7XYG - chains J and B of the 11 polymer chains in the assembly; structure by electron microscopy, 4.20 A resolution (low resolution: residue-level contacts below are approximate; hydrogen-bond / salt-bridge calls are withheld).

== Chain J ==
Molecule: 167-nt DNA strand
Sequence (167 nucleotides; numbered -9 to 157; the number before each row is that of its first residue; numbers below 1 keep their minus sign (DA-9 is residue -9)):
    -9 ATCTACATGC ACAGGATGTA TATATCTGAC ACGTGCCTGG AGACTAGGGA GTAATCCCCT
    51 TGGCGGTTAA AACGCGGGGG ACAGCGCGTA CGTGCGTTTA AGCGGTGCTA GAGCTGTCTA
   111 CGACCAATTG AGCGGCCTCG GCACCGGGAT TCTCCAGGGC GGCCGAT
Not modelled in the structure: -9 to 0, 147-157

== Chain B ==
Name: Histone H4
From: Drosophila melanogaster
Reference sequence: P84040 (H4_DROME); residues 0-102 here correspond to UniProt positions 1-103 (UniProt number = residue number + 1)
Amino-acid sequence (103 residues; row label = number of the first residue in the row; numbering starts at 0):
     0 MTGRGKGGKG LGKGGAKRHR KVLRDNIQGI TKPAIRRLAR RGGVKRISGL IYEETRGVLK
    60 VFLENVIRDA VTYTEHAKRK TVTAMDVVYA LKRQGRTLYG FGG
Not modelled in the structure: 0-21
Swiss-Prot annotation at these positions:
  - DNA-binding region: Lys16 to Lys20
  - modified residue: Lys5 (N6-acetyl-N6-methyllysine), Lys12 (N6-acetyl-N6-methyllysine), Lys31 (N6-succinyllysine), Lys77 (N6-succinyllysine), Lys79 (N6-succinyllysine), Thr80 (Phosphothreonine), Thr82 (Phosphothreonine), Lys91 (N6-succinyllysine)

== Interface between chain J and chain B ==
Pairs across the interface (14; chain J residue first):
  DA80(J) - Arg45(B)
  DA80(J) - Ile46(B)
  DA80(J) - Ser47(B)
  DA80(J) - Gly48(B)
  DC81(J) - Arg35(B)
  DC81(J) - Lys44(B)
  DC81(J) - Arg45(B)
  DC81(J) - Ile46(B)
  DT89(J) - Leu22(B)
  DA100(J) - Lys79(B)
  DA100(J) - Thr80(B)
  DG101(J) - Arg78(B)
  DG101(J) - Lys79(B)
  DG101(J) - Thr80(B)
Other interface residues (no listed pair), chain J (6 interface residues in all): DA90
Other interface residues (no listed pair), chain B (13 interface residues in all): Arg23, Arg39, Lys77

== In short ==
Chain J and chain B form an interface of 6 and 13 residues respectively. From UniProt: a DNA-binding region on
chain B.
Here chain J is a 167-nt DNA strand and chain B is Histone H4 (Drosophila melanogaster). Entry 7XYG (Cryo-EM
structure of Fft3-nucleosome complex with Fft3 bound to SHL+3 position of the nucleosome) was determined by
electron microscopy.
